Entry 9FBL (X-ray diffraction, 2.18 A resolution); this record covers chains A and L.

Chain A:
Name: Casein kinase II subunit alpha
From: Homo sapiens
Notes: EC 2.7.11.1
UniProt: P68400 (CSK21_HUMAN); residues 1-335 here = UniProt positions 1-335
Chain sequence (349 residues; numbered -13 to 335; the number before each row is that of its first residue; numbers below 1 keep their minus sign (Met-13 is residue -13)):
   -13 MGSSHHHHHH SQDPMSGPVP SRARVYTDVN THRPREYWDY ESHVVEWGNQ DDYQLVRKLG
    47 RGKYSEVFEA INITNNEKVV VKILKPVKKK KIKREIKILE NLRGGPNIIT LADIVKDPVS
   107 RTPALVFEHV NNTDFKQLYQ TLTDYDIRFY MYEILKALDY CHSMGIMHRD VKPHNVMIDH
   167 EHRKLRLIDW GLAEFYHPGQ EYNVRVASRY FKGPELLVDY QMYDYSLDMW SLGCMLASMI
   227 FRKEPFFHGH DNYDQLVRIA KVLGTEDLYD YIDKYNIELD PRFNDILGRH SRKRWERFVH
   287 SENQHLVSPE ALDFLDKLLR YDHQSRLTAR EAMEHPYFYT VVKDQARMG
Disordered / not traced: -13 to 1, 332-335
Differences from the reference sequence: initiating methionine (-13); expression tag (-12 to 0)
Residues lining bound ligands: nicotinic acid (NIO): Val53, Val66, Lys68, Ile95, Phe113, Met163, Ile174, Asp175, Trp176
Curated features (UniProtKB/Swiss-Prot):
  - region: Gln36 to Leu41 (Interaction with beta subunit)
  - active site: Asp156 (Proton acceptor)
  - binding site (ATP): Leu45 to Val53, Lys68
  - natural variant: Arg47 (R47Q: In OCNDS), Tyr50 (Y50S: In OCNDS), Asp175 (D175G: In OCNDS), Lys198 (K198R: In OCNDS)

Chain L:
Name: Cyclic peptidomimetic compound FMP35
Chain sequence (5 residues; numbered 1 to 5; the number before each row is that of its first residue):
     1 XAXMV
Covalently attached groups: covalent link A1ICC_1-Val5
Modified positions: A1ICC ((2S,4S)-4-(isoquinolin-1-ylcarbonylamino)pyrrolidine-2-carboxylic acid) at position 1; SFE ((3S)-3-amino-3-phenylpropanoic acid) at position 3

Interface between chain A and chain L:
Pairs across the interface (17; chain A residue first):
  Gln36(A) - SFE_3(L)
  Asp37(A) - Met4(L)
  Tyr39(A) - Ala2(L)
  Tyr39(A) - SFE_3(L)
  Tyr39(A) - Met4(L)  hydrogen bond (backbone-backbone)
  Gln40(A) - A1ICC_1(L)
  Gln40(A) - Ala2(L)
  Gln40(A) - Met4(L)
  Gln40(A) - Val5(L)  hydrogen bond (side chain-backbone)
  Leu41(A) - A1ICC_1(L)
  Leu41(A) - Ala2(L)  hydrogen bond (backbone-backbone)
  Leu41(A) - SFE_3(L)
  Val42(A) - A1ICC_1(L)
  Phe54(A) - A1ICC_1(L)
  Val67(A) - SFE_3(L)
  Ile69(A) - SFE_3(L)
  Ala110(A) - SFE_3(L)
Also at the interface, not in a pair above, chain A (13 interface residues in all): Arg43, Ile59, Val101

Overview:
13 residues of chain A face 5 of chain L across their interface, with 3 hydrogen bonds. Polar contacts include
Gln40(A)-Val5(L), Tyr39(A)-Met4(L) and Leu41(A)-Ala2(L). Bound to chain A: nicotinic acid. UniProt lists
active-site residue Asp156(A) and 10 ATP-binding residues on chain A.
Chain A is Casein kinase II subunit alpha (Homo sapiens) and chain L is Cyclic peptidomimetic compound FMP35;
the structure, Structure of human protein kinase CK2 catalytic subunit (CK2alpha, CSNK2A1 gene product) in
complex with the ..., was determined by X-ray diffraction.
